PDB entry 6EVX | electron microscopy, 4.20 A resolution (low resolution: residue-level contacts below are approximate; hydrogen-bond / salt-bridge calls are withheld) | chains G and H of the 12 polymer chains in the assembly

[Chain G (and H)]
Molecule: Tubulin beta chain
From: Sus scrofa
Notes: chain H of this document is another copy of the same molecule, construct and numbering; everything in this record applies to it too
UniProtKB: P02554 (TBB_PIG); numbering as in UniProt (aligned over 1-445)
Sequence (445 residues; row label = number of the first residue in the row):
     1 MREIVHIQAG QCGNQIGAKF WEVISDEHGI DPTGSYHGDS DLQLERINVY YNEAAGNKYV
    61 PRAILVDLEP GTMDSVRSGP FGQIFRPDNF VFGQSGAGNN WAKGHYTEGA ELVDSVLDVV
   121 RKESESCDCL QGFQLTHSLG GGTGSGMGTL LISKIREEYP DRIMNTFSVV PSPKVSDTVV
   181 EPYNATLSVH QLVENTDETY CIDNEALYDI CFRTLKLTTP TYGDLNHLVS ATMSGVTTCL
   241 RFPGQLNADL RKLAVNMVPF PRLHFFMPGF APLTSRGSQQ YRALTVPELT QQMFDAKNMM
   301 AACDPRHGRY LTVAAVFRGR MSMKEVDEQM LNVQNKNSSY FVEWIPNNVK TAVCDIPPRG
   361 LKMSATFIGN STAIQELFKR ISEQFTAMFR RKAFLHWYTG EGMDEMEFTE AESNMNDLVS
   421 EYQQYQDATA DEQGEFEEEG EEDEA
Unresolved in the structure: 430-445
Small-molecule neighbours: GDP (guanosine-5'-diphosphate): G10, Q11, C12, Q15, A97, S138, G141, G142, T143, G144, S145, V169, D177, T178, N204, Y222, N226
UniProt features mapped onto this chain:
  - motif: M1 to I4 (MREI motif)
  - binding site (GTP): Q11, E69, S138, G142, T143, G144, N204, N226
  - binding site (Mg(2+)): E69
  - modified residue: S40 (Phosphoserine), K58 (N6-acetyllysine), S172 (Phosphoserine), T285 (Phosphothreonine), T290 (Phosphothreonine), R318 (Omega-N-methylarginine), E438 (5-glutamyl polyglutamate)
  - cross-link (Glycyl lysine isopeptide (Lys-Gly)): K58 (interchain with G-Cter in ubiquitin), K324 (interchain with G-Cter in ubiquitin)
  - natural variant: H37 (H37V: In 2nd form), N48 (N48S: In 2nd form), A55 to N57 (sequence variant, change not given here; In 2nd form), S275 (S275A: In 2nd form)
What the authors report for this chain:
  - self-association interface (contacts with another copy of this molecule); pairs are residue here / residue on that copy: A55-R282, E125-K336

[How chain G and chain H interact]
Residue-residue contacts - 14 pairs, chain G then chain H:
  Q280(G) with K58(H)
  Y281(G) with V60(H); Q83(H); I84(H); F85(H); R86(H); P87(H)
  R282(G) with A54(H); A55(H)
  A283(G) with E53(H); A54(H); A55(H)
  L284(G) with A55(H)
  K336(G) with E125(H)
Also at the interface, not in a pair above, chain G (8 interface residues in all): G277, Q291
Interface features reported in the paper:
  - pairs named by the authors: A55(H)-R282(G), E125(H)-K336(G)

[Summary]
The interface between chain G and chain H involves 8 residues on one side and 11 on the other. The authors
report contacts between A55(H) and R282(G) and E125(H) and K336(G). Chain G binds GDP. From UniProt: 8
GTP-binding residues and Mg2+-binding residue E69(G) on chain G. The paper reports a self-association
interface involving A55(G) and E125(G).
Chain G and chain H are both Tubulin beta chain (Sus scrofa); the structure, Cryo-EM structure of
GDP.Pi-microtubule rapidly co-polymerised with doublecortin, was determined by electron microscopy together
with 6EVW, 6EVY, 6EVZ and 6EW0 from the same study.
